7G8U - chains A and B; structure by X-ray diffraction, 2.44 A resolution.

[Chain A]
Protein: Transforming protein RhoA
Source organism: Homo sapiens
Notes: EC 3.6.5.2
Reference sequence: P61586 (RHOA_HUMAN); numbering as in UniProt (aligned over 1-184)
Sequence (185 residues; row label = number of the first residue in the row; numbering starts at 0):
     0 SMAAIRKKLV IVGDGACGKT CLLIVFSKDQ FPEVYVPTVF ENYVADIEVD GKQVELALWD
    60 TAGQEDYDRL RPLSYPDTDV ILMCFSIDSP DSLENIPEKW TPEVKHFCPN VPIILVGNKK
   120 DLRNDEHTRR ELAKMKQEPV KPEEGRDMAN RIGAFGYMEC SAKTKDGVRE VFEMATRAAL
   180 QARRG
Disordered / not traced: 0-2, 181-184
Sequence notes: expression tag (0)
Small-molecule neighbours: Z131833926 (Z3O; (3S)-3-{[(4R)-4-methyl-3,4-dihydropyridin-1(2H)-yl]methyl}-3H-indole): Phe-30, Pro-31, Glu-32, Val-33, Tyr-34, Val-35
Swiss-Prot annotation at these positions:
  - region: Ala-61 to Asp-78 (Switch II region)
  - motif: Tyr-34 to Tyr-42 (Effector region)
  - binding site (GTP): Gly-12 to Thr-19, Phe-30 to Thr-37, Asp-59 to Gln-63, Asn-117 to Asp-120, Ser-160 to Lys-162
  - modified residue: Tyr-34 (Microbial infection: O-AMP-tyrosine), Thr-37 (Microbial infection: O-AMP-threonine), Asn-41 (Microbial infection: ADP-ribosylasparagine), Gln-63 (5-glutamyl serotonin)
  - glycosylation: Tyr-34 (Microbial infection: O-linked (GlcNAc) tyrosine), Thr-37 (Microbial infection: O-alpha-linked (GlcNAc) threonine)
  - cross-link: Lys-135 (Glycyl lysine isopeptide (Lys-Gly) (interchain with G-Cter in ubiquitin))
  - natural variant: Glu-47 (E47K: In EDFAOB), Pro-71 (P71S: In EDFAOB)
  - mutagenesis: Gly-14 (G14V: Increased Rho protein signal transduction. Constitutively active), Thr-19 (T19N: Decreased Rho protein signal transduction. Decreased substrate adhesion-dependent cell spreading. Decreased stress fibers assembly. Decreased cytoplasmic microtubule organization), Tyr-34 (Y34A: Abolishes interaction with DGKQ; Y34F: Abolishes AMPylation by Haemophilus IbpA), Thr-37 (T37A: Abolished monoglucosylation by C.difficile toxin TcdA. Abolished O-GlcNAcylation by C.novyi toxin TcdA), Gln-63 (Q63L: Causes constitutive activation), Lys-135 (K135R: Reduced FBXL19-mediated ubiquitination and subsequent degradation)

[Chain B]
Protein: Rho guanine nucleotide exchange factor 2
Source organism: Homo sapiens
Reference sequence: Q92974 (ARHG2_HUMAN); residues 206-448 here = UniProt positions 206-448
Sequence (245 residues; each row starts with the number of its first residue):
   204 SMEMDEKDFA ADSWSLAVDS SFLQQHKKEV MKQQDVIYEL IQTELHHVRT LKIMTRLFRT
   264 GMLEELHLEP GVVQGLFPCV DELSDIHTRF LSQLLERRRQ ALCPGSTRNF VIHRLGDLLI
   324 SQFSGPSAEQ MCKTYSEFCS RHSKALKLYK ELYARDKRFQ QFIRKVTRPA VLKRHGVQEC
   384 ILLVTQRITK YPLLISRILQ HSHGIEEERQ DLTTALGLVK ELLSNVDEGI YQLEKGARLQ
   444 EIYNR
Disordered / not traced: 448
Sequence notes: expression tag (204-205)
Small-molecule neighbours: Z131833926 (Z3O; (3S)-3-{[(4R)-4-methyl-3,4-dihydropyridin-1(2H)-yl]methyl}-3H-indole): Met-234, Lys-235, Asp-238, Val-239, Arg-400, His-404
Swiss-Prot annotation at these positions:
  - modified residue: Lys-353 (N6-acetyllysine)
  - mutagenesis: Tyr-394 (Y394A: Reduces phosphorylation level, normal microtubule localization and activity)

[Interface between chain A and chain B]
Pairs across the interface - 59 pairs, chain A then chain B:
  Arg-5(A) / Lys-376(B)
  Arg-5(A) / Glu-382(B)  salt bridge
  Lys-27(A) / Asp-215(B)  salt bridge
  Val-33(A) / Ser-216(B)
  Val-33(A) / Ser-218(B)
  Tyr-34(A) / Ser-216(B)
  Tyr-34(A) / Asp-238(B)
  Tyr-34(A) / Val-239(B)
  Tyr-34(A) / Glu-242(B)  hydrogen bond
  Tyr-34(A) / Arg-400(B)  hydrogen bond
  Val-35(A) / Arg-400(B)  hydrogen bond (backbone-side chain)
  Pro-36(A) / Glu-242(B)
  Pro-36(A) / Arg-400(B)
  Thr-37(A) / Val-239(B)
  Thr-37(A) / Glu-242(B)  hydrogen bond
  Thr-37(A) / Leu-396(B)
  Thr-37(A) / Leu-397(B)
  Thr-37(A) / Arg-400(B)  hydrogen bond
  Val-38(A) / Glu-242(B)  hydrogen bond (backbone-side chain)
  Val-38(A) / Lys-393(B)
  Phe-39(A) / Lys-393(B)  hydrogen bond (backbone-side chain)
  Glu-40(A) / Thr-246(B)
  Glu-40(A) / His-249(B)  salt bridge
  Asn-41(A) / Arg-377(B)  hydrogen bond (side chain-backbone)
  Asn-41(A) / Glu-382(B)
  Asn-41(A) / Leu-386(B)
  Tyr-42(A) / Arg-377(B)
  Val-43(A) / Lys-376(B)
  Asp-45(A) / Lys-376(B)  salt bridge
  Glu-54(A) / Lys-376(B)  salt bridge
  Trp-58(A) / Glu-382(B)
  Trp-58(A) / Leu-385(B)  hydrophobic
  Trp-58(A) / Gln-389(B)
  Asp-59(A) / Gln-389(B)  hydrogen bond (backbone-side chain)
  Ala-61(A) / Leu-396(B)
  Gly-62(A) / Thr-392(B)
  Gly-62(A) / Leu-396(B)
  Gln-63(A) / Gln-389(B)
  Gln-63(A) / Thr-392(B)
  Tyr-66(A) / Leu-426(B)
  Tyr-66(A) / Ser-427(B)
  Tyr-66(A) / Asp-430(B)
  Asp-67(A) / Asp-430(B)
  Arg-68(A) / Asp-430(B)  hydrogen bond (backbone-side chain)
  Arg-68(A) / Glu-431(B)  hydrogen bond (side chain-backbone)
  Arg-68(A) / Ile-433(B)
  Leu-69(A) / Cys-342(B)  hydrophobic
  Leu-69(A) / Asp-430(B)  hydrogen bond (backbone-side chain)
  Leu-69(A) / Ile-433(B)  hydrophobic
  Leu-72(A) / Cys-342(B)
  Leu-72(A) / His-345(B)  hydrogen bond (backbone-side chain)
  Leu-72(A) / Ser-346(B)
  Leu-72(A) / Leu-385(B)
  Leu-72(A) / Thr-388(B)
  Leu-72(A) / Gln-435(B)
  Ser-73(A) / Leu-385(B)
  Ser-73(A) / Gln-389(B)  hydrogen bond
  Asp-76(A) / Lys-353(B)  salt bridge
  Asp-76(A) / Gln-381(B)  hydrogen bond
Other interface residues (no listed pair), chain A (29 interface residues in all): Lys-7, Pro-75
Other interface residues (no listed pair), chain B (36 interface residues in all): Leu-219, Leu-349, Ile-391, Lys-423, Val-429

[In short]
Chain A and chain B form an interface of 29 and 36 residues respectively, with 15 hydrogen bonds and 6 salt
bridges. Polar contacts include Arg-5(A)/Glu-382(B), Lys-27(A)/Asp-215(B) and Glu-40(A)/His-249(B). Z131833926
is bound between chain A and chain B.
Here chain A is Transforming protein RhoA and chain B is Rho guanine nucleotide exchange factor 2, both from
Homo sapiens. Entry 7G8U (ARHGEF2 PanDDA analysis group deposition -- ARHGEF2 and RhoA in complex with
Z131833926) was determined by X-ray diffraction.
